3NMU - chains A and G of the 5 polymer chains in the assembly; structure by X-ray diffraction, 2.73 A resolution.

# Chain A
Name: NOP5/NOP56 related protein
Organism: Pyrococcus furiosus
UniProt: Q8U4M1 (Q8U4M1_PYRFU); residues 8-373 here correspond to UniProt positions 4-369 (UniProt number = residue number - 4)
Amino-acid sequence (379 residues; each row starts with the number of its first residue; numbers below 1 keep their minus sign (Met-5 is residue -5)):
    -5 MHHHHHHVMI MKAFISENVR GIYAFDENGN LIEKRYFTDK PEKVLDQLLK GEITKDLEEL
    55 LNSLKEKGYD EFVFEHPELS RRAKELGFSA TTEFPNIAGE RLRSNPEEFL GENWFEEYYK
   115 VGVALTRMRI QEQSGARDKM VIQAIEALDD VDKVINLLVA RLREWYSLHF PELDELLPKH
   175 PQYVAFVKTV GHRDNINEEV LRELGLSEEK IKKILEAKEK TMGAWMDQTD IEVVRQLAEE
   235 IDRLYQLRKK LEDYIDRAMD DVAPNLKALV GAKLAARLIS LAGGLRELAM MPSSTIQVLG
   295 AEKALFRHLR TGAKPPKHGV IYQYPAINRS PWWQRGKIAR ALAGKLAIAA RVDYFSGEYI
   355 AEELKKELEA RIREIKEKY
Unresolved in the structure: -5 to 7

# Chain G
Name: 50S ribosomal protein L7Ae
Organism: Pyrococcus furiosus
UniProt: Q8U160 (RL7A_PYRFU); residues 4-124 here correspond to UniProt positions 3-123 (UniProt number = residue number - 1)
Amino-acid sequence (129 residues; numbered -4 to 124; the number before each row is that of its first residue; numbers below 1 keep their minus sign (Met-4 is residue -4)):
    -4 MHHHHHHAKP SYVKFEVPKE LAEKALQAVE IARDTGKIRK GTNETTKAVE RGQAKLVIIA
    56 EDVDPEEIVA HLPPLCEEKE IPYIYVPSKK ELGAAAGIEV AAASVAIIEP GKARDLVEEI
   116 AMKVKELMK
Unresolved in the structure: -4 to 3

# How chain A and chain G interact
Pairs across the interface (17; chain A residue first):
  Arg280(A) - Glu73(G)  salt bridge
  Met284(A) - Thr41(G)
  Met284(A) - His66(G)
  Met284(A) - Leu70(G)  hydrophobic
  Pro286(A) - Asn38(G)
  Pro286(A) - Thr41(G)
  Pro286(A) - Lys42(G)
  Ser287(A) - Asn38(G)  hydrogen bond
  Ser288(A) - Lys42(G)
  Arg345(A) - Asn38(G)
  Arg345(A) - Glu62(G)
  Arg345(A) - Ile63(G)  hydrogen bond (side chain-backbone)
  Arg345(A) - His66(G)
  Val346(A) - Glu62(G)
  Phe349(A) - Ala65(G)
  Phe349(A) - His66(G)
  Ser350(A) - Glu62(G)  hydrogen bond
Other interface residues (no listed pair), chain A (11 interface residues in all): Ile342, Ile354
Other interface residues (no listed pair), chain G (11 interface residues in all): Pro60, Pro69

# In short
The chain A/chain G interface involves 11 residues from each chain; the contacts include 3 hydrogen bonds and
1 salt bridge. Polar pairs include Arg280(A)-Glu73(G), Ser287(A)-Asn38(G) and Arg345(A)-Ile63(G).
Chain A is NOP5/NOP56 related protein and chain G is 50S ribosomal protein L7Ae, both from Pyrococcus
furiosus; the structure, Crystal Structure of substrate-bound halfmer box C/D RNP, was determined by X-ray
diffraction, deposited together with 3NVI and 3NVK.
